2E9X - chains A and D of the 4 polymer chains in the assembly; structure by X-ray diffraction, 2.30 A resolution.

Chain A:
Protein: DNA replication complex GINS protein PSF1
Organism: Homo sapiens
Notes: fragment: C-terminal truncation, residues 1-149
Reference sequence: Q14691 (PSF1_HUMAN); residue numbers follow UniProt; this construct covers 1-149
Chain sequence (149 residues; numbered 1 to 149; the number before each row is that of its first residue):
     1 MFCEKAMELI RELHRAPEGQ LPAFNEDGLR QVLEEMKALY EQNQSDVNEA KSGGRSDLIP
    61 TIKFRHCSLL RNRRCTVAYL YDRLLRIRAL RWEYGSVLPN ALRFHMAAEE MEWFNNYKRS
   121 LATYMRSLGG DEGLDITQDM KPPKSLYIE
Unresolved in the structure: 145-149
Swiss-Prot annotation at these positions:
  - natural variant: Arg83 (R83C: In IMD55)

Chain D:
Protein: GINS complex subunit 4
Organism: Homo sapiens
Reference sequence: Q9BRT9 (Q9BRT9_HUMAN); numbering as in UniProt (aligned over 1-223)
Chain sequence (223 residues; numbered 1 to 223; the number before each row is that of its first residue):
     1 MTEEVDFLGQ DSDGGSEEVV LTPAELIERL EQAWMNEKFA PELLESKPEI VECVMEQLEH
    61 MEENLRRAKR EDLKVSIHQM EMERIRYVLS SYLRCRLMKI EKFFPHVLEK EKTRPEGEPS
   121 SLSPEELAFA REFMANTESY LKNVALKHMP PNLQKVDLFR AVPKPDLDSY VFLRVRERQE
   181 NILVEPDTDE QRDYVIDLEK GSQHLIRYKT IAPLVASGAV QLI
Unresolved in the structure: 1-20, 65-70
Swiss-Prot annotation at these positions:
  - modified residue: Met1 (N-acetylmethionine), Thr2 (N-acetylthreonine), Ser12 (Phosphoserine), Ser16 (Phosphoserine)

How chain A and chain D interact:
Pairs across the interface - 62 pairs, chain A then chain D:
  Phe24(A) with Tyr140(D)
  Leu29(A) with Val144(D)
  Leu33(A) with Ala145(D); His148(D); Met149(D), hydrophobic
  Met36(A) with Met149(D), hydrophobic; Pro150(D); Leu153(D), hydrophobic
  Tyr40(A) with Pro150(D), hydrophobic; Pro151(D)
  Leu69(A) with Leu153(D), hydrophobic
  Leu70(A) with Leu153(D), hydrophobic
  Arg73(A) with Met149(D); Leu153(D), hydrogen bond (side chain-backbone); Lys155(D), hydrogen bond (side chain-backbone)
  Thr76(A) with Ala145(D); Met149(D)
  Leu80(A) with Tyr140(D); Val144(D), hydrophobic; Ala145(D), hydrophobic
  Tyr81(A) with Phe104(D)
  Leu84(A) with Tyr140(D), hydrophobic
  Arg88(A) with Glu101(D), salt bridge
  Trp92(A) with Arg94(D)
  Glu109(A) with Tyr140(D)
  Glu110(A) with Tyr140(D)
  Trp113(A) with Phe133(D), hydrophobic; Asn136(D), hydrogen bond (backbone-side chain); Thr137(D), hydrogen bond; Tyr140(D)
  Asn116(A) with Asn136(D), hydrogen bond
  Tyr117(A) with Glu101(D), hydrogen bond; Phe129(D), hydrophobic; Phe133(D), hydrophobic; Asn136(D)
  Ser120(A) with Phe129(D); Glu132(D), hydrogen bond
  Leu121(A) with Leu97(D), hydrophobic; Phe129(D), hydrophobic
  Tyr124(A) with Leu97(D), hydrophobic; Glu125(D); Glu126(D)
  Ser127(A) with Glu125(D), hydrogen bond
  Leu128(A) with Leu93(D), hydrophobic
  Gly129(A) with Glu59(D)
  Gly130(A) with Glu59(D), hydrogen bond (backbone-side chain)
  Leu134(A) with Leu89(D), hydrophobic; Ser90(D)
  Ile136(A) with Ser90(D); Arg94(D), hydrogen bond (backbone-side chain); Leu97(D), hydrophobic
  Gln138(A) with Arg94(D), hydrogen bond (backbone-side chain)
  Asp139(A) with Arg86(D); Tyr87(D); Arg94(D), hydrogen bond (backbone-side chain)
  Met140(A) with Tyr87(D); Arg94(D), hydrogen bond
  Lys141(A) with Tyr87(D)
  Pro142(A) with Tyr87(D)
  Pro143(A) with Glu83(D); Arg84(D); Tyr87(D)
Other interface residues (no listed pair), chain A (36 interface residues in all): Val77, Asp131
Other interface residues (no listed pair), chain D (33 interface residues in all): Met55, Leu141, Leu146, Asn152, Val156

Summary:
36 residues of chain A and 33 residues of chain D are in contact; the contacts include 13 hydrogen bonds and 1
salt bridge. Polar pairs include Arg88(A)-Glu101(D), Arg73(A)-Leu153(D) and Arg73(A)-Lys155(D).
Here chain A is DNA replication complex GINS protein PSF1 and chain D is GINS complex subunit 4, both from
Homo sapiens. Entry 2E9X (The crystal structure of human GINS core complex) was determined by X-ray
diffraction.
